PDB entry 9E97 | X-ray diffraction, 1.53 A resolution | chains A and B

# Chain A (and B)
Molecule: L-allo-threonine aldolase
Organism: Thermotoga maritima
Notes: chain B of this document is another copy of the same molecule, construct and numbering; everything in this record applies to it too
Reference sequence: Q9X266 (Q9X266_THEMA); residues 1-341 here = UniProt positions 1-341
Chain sequence (349 residues; numbered 1 to 349; the number before each row is that of its first residue):
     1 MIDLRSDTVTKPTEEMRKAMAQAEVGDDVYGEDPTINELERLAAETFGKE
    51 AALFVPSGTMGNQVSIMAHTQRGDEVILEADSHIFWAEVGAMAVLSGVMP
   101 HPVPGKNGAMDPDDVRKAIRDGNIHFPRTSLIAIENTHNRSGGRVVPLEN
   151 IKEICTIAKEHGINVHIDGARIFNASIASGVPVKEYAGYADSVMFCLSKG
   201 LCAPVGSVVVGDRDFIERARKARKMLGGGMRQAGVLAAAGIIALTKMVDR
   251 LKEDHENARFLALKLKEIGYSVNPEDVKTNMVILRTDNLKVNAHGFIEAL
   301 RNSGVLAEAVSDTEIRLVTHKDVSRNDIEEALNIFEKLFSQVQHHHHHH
Disordered / not traced: 345-349
Sequence notes: engineered mutation Ala87 (Tyr in Q9X266), Asp121 (Pro in Q9X266), Gly122 (Arg in Q9X266), Glu308 (Asn in Q9X266), Ser340 (Arg in Q9X266), Gln341 (Lys in Q9X266); expression tag (342-349)
Metal / ion sites: Ca2+ site 1: Thr8, Thr10, Ser198, Ala203, Gln232; Ca2+ site 2: Asp191 (together with tetraethylene glycol)
Residues lining bound ligands: A1BGC ({5-hydroxy-6-methyl-4-[(E)-{[(pyridin-2-yl)methyl]imino}methyl]pyridin-3-yl}methyl dihydrogen phosphate): Arg5, Ser6, Thr8, Tyr30, Ser57, Gly58, Thr59, Asn62, His83, Glu88, Glu135, Asn139, Asp168, Ala170, Arg171, Met194, Cys196, Ser198, Lys199, Lys224, Arg231, Met281, Glu308, Arg316, Val318
What the authors report for this chain:
  - mutagenesis - Y87A/R122G/N308E, N308E: increased catalytic activity on A1BGC
  - conformationally variable residues: Arg316
  - contacts within the chain: Glu308-Arg316 (hydrogen bond)
  - mutagenesis - Y87A/N308E, Y87A/P121D/R122G/N308E: increased catalytic activity
  - mutagenesis - Y87A/P121D/R122G/N308E/R316A: increased catalytic activity on benzylamine

# Chain A / chain B interface
Contacting residue pairs (38):
  Gly73(A) - Val94(B)
  Phe85(A) - Met99(B)
  Phe85(A) - Pro100(B)
  Phe85(A) - Arg120(B)  hydrogen bond (backbone-side chain)
  Trp86(A) - Arg120(B)  hydrogen bond (backbone-side chain)
  Trp86(A) - Phe126(B)
  Ala87(A) - His125(B)
  Glu88(A) - His125(B)
  Val89(A) - Ile124(B)
  Val89(A) - His125(B)  hydrogen bond (backbone-backbone)
  Val89(A) - Pro127(B)
  Gly90(A) - Met99(B)
  Gly90(A) - Pro127(B)
  Met92(A) - Met99(B)  hydrophobic
  Ala93(A) - Ala93(B)
  Ala93(A) - Gly97(B)
  Ala93(A) - Val98(B)
  Ala93(A) - Met99(B)  hydrophobic
  Val94(A) - Gly73(B)
  Val94(A) - Gly97(B)
  Gly97(A) - Ala93(B)
  Gly97(A) - Val94(B)
  Val98(A) - Ala93(B)
  Met99(A) - Phe85(B)  hydrophobic
  Met99(A) - Gly90(B)
  Met99(A) - Met92(B)  hydrophobic
  Met99(A) - Ala93(B)  hydrophobic
  Met99(A) - Pro100(B)  hydrophobic
  Pro100(A) - Phe85(B)
  Pro100(A) - Pro100(B)
  Pro102(A) - Pro102(B)
  Arg120(A) - Phe85(B)  hydrogen bond (side chain-backbone)
  Arg120(A) - Trp86(B)  hydrogen bond (side chain-backbone)
  Ile124(A) - Val89(B)
  His125(A) - Ala87(B)
  His125(A) - Glu88(B)
  His125(A) - Val89(B)  hydrogen bond (backbone-backbone)
  Phe126(A) - Trp86(B)
Other interface residues (no listed pair), chain A (23 interface residues in all): Arg72, Glu75, His101, Pro127
Other interface residues (no listed pair), chain B (23 interface residues in all): Arg72, Glu75, His101

# Summary
Chain A and chain B each contribute 23 residues to their interface; the contacts include 6 hydrogen bonds.
Among the polar pairs are Phe85(A)-Arg120(B), Trp86(A)-Arg120(B) and Val89(A)-His125(B). Chain A binds
compound A1BGC. From the paper: Y87A/R122G/N308E and N308E of chain A increase catalytic activity on A1BGC;
conformational variability at Arg316(A); 5 substitutions were tested in all.
Both chains are L-allo-threonine aldolase (Thermotoga maritima). Entry 9E97 (L-allo-threonine aldolase from
Thermotoga maritima N308E-Y87A-R122G-P121D Mutant with a 2-(aminomethyl)pyridine PLP modification) was
determined by X-ray diffraction, deposited together with 9E9J.
